8VFV - chains H and L of the 14 polymer chains in the assembly; structure by electron microscopy, 3.30 A resolution.

[Chain H]
Molecule: B16_d77.5 mouse Fab heavy chain Fv
Organism: Mus musculus
Notes: antibody fragment or engineered binder
Chain sequence (130 residues; row label = number of the first residue in the row; a row labelled like 82A-82C holds insertion residues (82A, then the next letters in order)):
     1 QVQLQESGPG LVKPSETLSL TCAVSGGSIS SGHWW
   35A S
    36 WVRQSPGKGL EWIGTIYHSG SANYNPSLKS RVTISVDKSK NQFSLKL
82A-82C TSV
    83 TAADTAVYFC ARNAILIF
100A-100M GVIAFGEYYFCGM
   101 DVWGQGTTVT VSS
Cystine bridges: Cys22-Cys92

[Chain L]
Molecule: B16_d77.5 mouse Fab light chain Fv
Organism: Mus musculus
Notes: antibody fragment or engineered binder
Chain sequence (111 residues; numbered 1 to 107 plus 4 insertion-coded residues; the number before each row is that of its first residue; a row labelled like 27A-27D holds insertion residues (27A, then the next letters in order)):
     1 DIVLTQSPAS LAVSLGQRAT IFCRASD
27A-27D TVDI
    28 SGDSFMHWYQ QKPGQPPNLL IYRASNLQSG IPARFSGSGS RADFTLTIDP VEADDVATYY
    88 CQQSSEDPLT FGAGTKLELK
Cystine bridges: Cys23-Cys88

[How chain H and chain L interact]
Residue-residue contacts - 36 pairs, chain H then chain L:
  Val37(H) - Phe98(L)  hydrophobic
  Gln39(H) - Gln38(L)  hydrogen bond
  Gln39(H) - Tyr87(L)  hydrogen bond
  Gly44(H) - Tyr87(L)
  Leu45(H) - Gln38(L)
  Leu45(H) - Tyr87(L)  hydrophobic
  Leu45(H) - Phe98(L)
  Glu46(H) - Phe98(L)
  Trp47(H) - Pro95(L)  hydrophobic
  Trp47(H) - Leu96(L)
  Trp47(H) - Phe98(L)
  Asn58(H) - Asp94(L)
  Asn60(H) - Pro95(L)
  Pro61(H) - Pro95(L)
  Phe91(H) - Gln38(L)
  Phe91(H) - Pro43(L)  hydrophobic
  Phe91(H) - Pro44(L)
  Asn95(H) - Leu96(L)
  Leu98(H) - Asp30(L)
  Tyr100I(H) - Ile27D(L)  hydrophobic
  Tyr100I(H) - Phe32(L)  hydrophobic
  Phe100J(H) - Phe32(L)
  Phe100J(H) - Ser91(L)
  Phe100J(H) - Asp94(L)
  Cys100K(H) - His34(L)
  Cys100K(H) - Arg50(L)  hydrogen bond
  Gly100L(H) - His34(L)  hydrogen bond (backbone-side chain)
  Gly100L(H) - Tyr36(L)
  Gly100L(H) - Leu46(L)
  Met100M(H) - Tyr36(L)  hydrogen bond (backbone-side chain)
  Met100M(H) - Leu46(L)
  Met100M(H) - Leu96(L)  hydrophobic
  Trp103(H) - Tyr36(L)
  Trp103(H) - Pro43(L)  hydrophobic
  Trp103(H) - Pro44(L)  hydrogen bond (side chain-backbone)
  Gly104(H) - Pro43(L)
Interface residues without a listed pair, chain H (21 interface residues in all): Asp101, Gln105
Interface residues without a listed pair, chain L (19 interface residues in all): Asp1, Gln42, Gly99

[In short]
21 residues of chain H face 19 of chain L across their interface, with 6 hydrogen bonds. Polar pairs include
Gln39(H)-Gln38(L), Gln39(H)-Tyr87(L) and Gly100L(H)-His34(L).
Here chain H is B16_d77.5 mouse Fab heavy chain Fv and chain L is B16_d77.5 mouse Fab light chain Fv, both
from Mus musculus. Entry 8VFV (HIV Env BG505_MD39_B16 SOSIP boosting trimer in complex with B16_d77.5 mouse
Fab and RM20A3 Fab) was determined by electron microscopy (same publication as 8F92, 8F9G and 8F9M).
